6SRF - chains A and B; structure by X-ray diffraction, 1.85 A resolution.

== Chain A (and B) ==
Name: Xaa-Pro dipeptidase
Organism: Homo sapiens
Notes: EC 3.4.13.9; chain B of this document is another copy of the same molecule, construct and numbering; everything in this record applies to it too
Reference sequence: P12955 (PEPD_HUMAN); residues 6-493 here = UniProt positions 6-493
Sequence (488 residues; row label = number of the first residue in the row):
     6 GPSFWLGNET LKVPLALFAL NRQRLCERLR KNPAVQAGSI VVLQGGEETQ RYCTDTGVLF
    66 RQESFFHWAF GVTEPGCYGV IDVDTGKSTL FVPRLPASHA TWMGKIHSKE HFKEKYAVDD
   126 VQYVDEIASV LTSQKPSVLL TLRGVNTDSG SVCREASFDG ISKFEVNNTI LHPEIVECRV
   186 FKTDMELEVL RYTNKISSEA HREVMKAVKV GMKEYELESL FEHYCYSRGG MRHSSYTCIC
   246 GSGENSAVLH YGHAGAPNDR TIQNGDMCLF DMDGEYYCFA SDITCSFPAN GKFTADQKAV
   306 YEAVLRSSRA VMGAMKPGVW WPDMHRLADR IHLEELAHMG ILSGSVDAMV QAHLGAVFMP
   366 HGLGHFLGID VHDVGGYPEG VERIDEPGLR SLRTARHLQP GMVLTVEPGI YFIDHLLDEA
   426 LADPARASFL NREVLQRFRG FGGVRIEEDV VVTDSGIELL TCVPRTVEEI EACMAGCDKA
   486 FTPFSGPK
Unresolved in the structure: 484-485, 490-493 (chain B: 485-493)
Disulfides: C482 forms a disulfide with the same residue of a neighbouring copy of this chain
Differences from the reference sequence: engineered mutation D278 (Gly in P12955)
Curated features (UniProtKB/Swiss-Prot):
  - binding site (a dipeptide): H255, D287, H377, R398
  - binding site (Mn(2+)): D276, D287, H370, E412, E452
  - modified residue: S167 (Phosphoserine)
  - natural variant: R184 (R184Q: In PD), D276 (D276N: In PD), D278 (G278D: In PD; this construct carries the variant), G448 (G448R: In PD), E452 (deletion: In PD)
From the paper describing this entry:
  - disease-associated variants - G278D: decreased stability
  - disease-associated variants - G278D: decreased catalytic activity
  - conformationally variable residues (order/disorder transition, side-chain flip): A252 to N263, D278

== Interface between chain A and chain B ==
Residue-residue contacts (122; chain A residue first):
  L11(A) - K218(B)
  L11(A) - Y220(B)  hydrogen bond (backbone-side chain)
  L11(A) - D264(B)
  G12(A) - K218(B)
  N13(A) - K218(B)
  N13(A) - E221(B)  hydrogen bond
  T15(A) - Y220(B)
  G51(A) - Y57(B)
  Q55(A) - S154(B)
  R56(A) - R66(B)
  R56(A) - S239(B)  hydrogen bond (side chain-backbone)
  R56(A) - E280(B)  salt bridge
  Y57(A) - G51(B)
  Y57(A) - F65(B)
  Y57(A) - R66(B)  hydrogen bond (side chain-backbone)
  Y57(A) - Q67(B)
  Y57(A) - E68(B)
  C58(A) - N151(B)
  C58(A) - S154(B)  hydrogen bond (backbone-side chain)
  C58(A) - S156(B)
  C58(A) - C158(B)  hydrophobic
  T59(A) - N151(B)
  T59(A) - S154(B)
  T59(A) - D375(B)
  D60(A) - D153(B)
  D60(A) - S154(B)
  D60(A) - H377(B)  salt bridge
  D60(A) - R398(B)  salt bridge
  T61(A) - S240(B)
  F65(A) - Y57(B)
  F65(A) - A259(B)  hydrophobic
  R66(A) - R56(B)
  R66(A) - Y57(B)  hydrogen bond (backbone-side chain)
  Q67(A) - Y57(B)
  E68(A) - Y57(B)
  A105(A) - H420(B)
  T106(A) - A252(B)
  T106(A) - V253(B)
  T106(A) - L254(B)  hydrogen bond (backbone-backbone)
  T106(A) - P365(B)
  T106(A) - H420(B)  hydrogen bond
  W107(A) - V253(B)
  W107(A) - L254(B)
  W107(A) - H255(B)  hydrogen bond (backbone-backbone)
  W107(A) - Y256(B)
  W107(A) - H366(B)
  W107(A) - S396(B)
  M108(A) - V253(B)
  M108(A) - H258(B)  hydrogen bond (backbone-side chain)
  G109(A) - V253(B)
  N151(A) - C58(B)
  N151(A) - T59(B)
  D153(A) - D60(B)
  S154(A) - Q55(B)
  S154(A) - C58(B)  hydrogen bond (side chain-backbone)
  S154(A) - T59(B)
  S154(A) - D60(B)
  S156(A) - C58(B)
  C158(A) - C58(B)  hydrophobic
  K218(A) - L11(B)
  K218(A) - G12(B)
  K218(A) - N13(B)
  Y220(A) - L11(B)  hydrogen bond (side chain-backbone)
  Y220(A) - T15(B)
  Y220(A) - Y231(B)
  E221(A) - N13(B)  hydrogen bond
  E221(A) - S232(B)
  E221(A) - R233(B)  salt bridge
  E223(A) - Y231(B)  hydrogen bond
  E223(A) - R237(B)  salt bridge
  S224(A) - H228(B)  hydrogen bond
  S224(A) - Y231(B)
  S224(A) - S232(B)
  L225(A) - H228(B)
  H228(A) - S224(B)  hydrogen bond
  H228(A) - L225(B)
  H228(A) - H228(B)
  Y231(A) - Y220(B)
  Y231(A) - E223(B)  hydrogen bond
  Y231(A) - S224(B)
  S232(A) - E221(B)
  S232(A) - S224(B)
  R237(A) - E223(B)  salt bridge
  R237(A) - T242(B)
  R237(A) - G257(B)  hydrogen bond (side chain-backbone)
  R237(A) - P262(B)
  R237(A) - N263(B)
  S239(A) - R56(B)  hydrogen bond (backbone-side chain)
  S240(A) - T61(B)
  T242(A) - R237(B)
  A252(A) - T106(B)
  V253(A) - T106(B)
  V253(A) - W107(B)
  V253(A) - M108(B)
  V253(A) - G109(B)
  L254(A) - T106(B)  hydrogen bond (backbone-backbone)
  L254(A) - W107(B)
  H255(A) - W107(B)  hydrogen bond (backbone-backbone)
  H255(A) - M108(B)
  Y256(A) - W107(B)
  G257(A) - R237(B)  hydrogen bond (backbone-side chain)
  H258(A) - M108(B)  hydrogen bond (side chain-backbone)
  A259(A) - F65(B)  hydrophobic
  A259(A) - T78(B)
  P262(A) - R237(B)
  N263(A) - R237(B)
  D264(A) - L11(B)
  E280(A) - R56(B)  salt bridge
  P365(A) - T106(B)
  H366(A) - W107(B)
  D375(A) - T59(B)
  H377(A) - D60(B)  salt bridge
  S396(A) - W107(B)
  R398(A) - D60(B)  salt bridge
  H420(A) - A105(B)
  H420(A) - T106(B)  hydrogen bond
  L421(A) - T106(B)
  P488(A) - H228(B)
  F489(A) - E208(B)
  F489(A) - L225(B)  hydrophobic
  F489(A) - H228(B)
  F489(A) - Y229(B)  hydrophobic
Interface residues without a listed pair, chain A (76 interface residues in all): E52, G62, L64, S69, T78, A102, V157, G216, E227, G235, H238, C243, A261, V376, I418
Interface residues without a listed pair, chain B (76 interface residues in all): E52, G62, L64, A102, V157, G216, E227, G235, H238, C243, A261, V376, I418, L421

== In short ==
Chain A and chain B each contribute 76 residues to their interface; the contacts include 24 hydrogen bonds and
9 salt bridges. Polar pairs include R56(A)-E280(B), D60(A)-H377(B) and D60(A)-R398(B). The paper reports that
G278D of chain A reduces stability; conformational variability at A252(A) and D278(A).
Both chains are Xaa-Pro dipeptidase (Homo sapiens). Entry 6SRF (Crystal Structure of Human Prolidase G278N
variant expressed in the presence of chaperones) was determined by X-ray diffraction (same publication as 6SRE
and 6SRG).
